PDB entry 8JUA | X-ray diffraction, 2.00 A resolution | chains A and B

Chain A (and B):
Molecule: Cytochrome P450
Organism: Streptomyces sp. ZJ306
Notes: chain B of this document is another copy of the same molecule, construct and numbering; everything in this record applies to it too
Reference sequence: A0A0B4ZV78 (A0A0B4ZV78_9ACTN); residues 1-408 here correspond to UniProt positions 59-466 (UniProt number = residue number + 58)
Amino-acid sequence (428 residues; numbered -19 to 408; the number before each row is that of its first residue; numbers below 1 keep their minus sign (Met-19 is residue -19)):
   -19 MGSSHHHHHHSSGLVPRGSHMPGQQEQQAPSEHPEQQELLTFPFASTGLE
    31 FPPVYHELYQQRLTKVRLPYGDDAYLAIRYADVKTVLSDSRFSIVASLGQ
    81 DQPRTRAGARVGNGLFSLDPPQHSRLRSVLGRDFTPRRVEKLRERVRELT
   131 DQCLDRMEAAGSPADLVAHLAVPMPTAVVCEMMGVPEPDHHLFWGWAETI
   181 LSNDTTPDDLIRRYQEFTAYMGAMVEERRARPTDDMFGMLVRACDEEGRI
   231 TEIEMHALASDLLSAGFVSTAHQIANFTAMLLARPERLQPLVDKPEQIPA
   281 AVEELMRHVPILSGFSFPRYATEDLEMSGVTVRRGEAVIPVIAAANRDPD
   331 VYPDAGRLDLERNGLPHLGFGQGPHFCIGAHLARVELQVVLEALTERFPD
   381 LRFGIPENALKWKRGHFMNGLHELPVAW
Disordered / not traced: -19 to 18
Sequence notes: initiating methionine (-19); expression tag (-18 to 0)
Metal / ion sites: heme Fe near Cys357 (its only coordinating residue here)
Ligand contacts:
  - epoxyikarugamycin (F7Z; (1Z,3E,5S,7R,8R,10R,11R,12S,13R,15S,16R,17S,19Z,26S)-11-ethyl-2-hydroxy-10-methyl-22,27-diaza-14 oxahexacyclo[24.2.1.05,17.07,16.013,15.08,12]nonacosa-1(2),3,19-triene-21,28,29-trione): Arg86, Ala89, Arg90, Val91, Gly92, Phe96, Ile180, Leu181, Leu190, Arg193, Ser240, Asp241, Ser244, Ala245, Ser249, Ile291, Leu292, Ser296, Phe297, Phe397, Met398
  - heme (HEM): Leu67, Leu95, Phe96, His103, Arg107, Phe114, Val159, Asp241, Leu242, Ala245, Gly246, Ser249, Thr250, Gln253, Met286, Ser296, Phe297, Arg299, Ile322, Gly349, Phe350, Gly351, Pro354, His355, Cys357, Ile358, Gly359, Leu362, Ala363, Glu366, Leu367

How chain A and chain B interact:
Residue-residue contacts (29; chain A residue first):
  Arg59(A) - Arg117(B)
  Ala61(A) - Arg117(B)
  Asp62(A) - Arg117(B)  salt bridge
  Asp69(A) - Ser104(B)
  Ser70(A) - Pro100(B)
  Arg71(A) - Ser104(B)
  Pro100(A) - Ser70(B)
  Ser104(A) - Arg71(B)
  Arg105(A) - Glu303(B)  salt bridge
  Pro116(A) - Val331(B)  hydrophobic
  Arg117(A) - Arg59(B)
  Arg117(A) - Ala61(B)
  Arg117(A) - Asp62(B)  salt bridge
  Arg117(A) - Ser308(B)  hydrogen bond
  Arg117(A) - Asp330(B)
  Glu120(A) - Asp330(B)
  Glu303(A) - Arg105(B)  salt bridge
  Ser308(A) - Arg117(B)  hydrogen bond
  Asp330(A) - Arg117(B)
  Asp330(A) - Glu120(B)
  Val331(A) - Pro116(B)  hydrophobic
  Asn343(A) - Asn343(B)
  Leu345(A) - Glu283(B)
  Leu345(A) - His361(B)
  Leu345(A) - Arg364(B)
  Pro346(A) - Pro346(B)  hydrophobic
  Gln352(A) - Gln352(B)
  His361(A) - Leu345(B)
  Arg364(A) - Leu345(B)
Other interface residues (no listed pair), chain A (30 interface residues in all): Lys64, Pro101, Thr115, Gln277, Ala280, Glu283, Glu341, Phe356
Other interface residues (no listed pair), chain B (30 interface residues in all): Lys64, Asp69, Pro101, Ser108, Gln277, Ala280, Glu341, Phe356

In short:
Chain A and chain B each contribute 30 residues to their interface; the contacts include 2 hydrogen bonds and
4 salt bridges. Among the polar pairs are Asp62(A)-Arg117(B), Arg105(A)-Glu303(B) and Arg117(A)-Ser308(B).
Bound to chain A: heme and epoxyikarugamycin.
Both chains are Cytochrome P450 (Streptomyces sp. ZJ306). Entry 8JUA (Multifunctional cytochrome P450 enzyme
IkaD from Streptomyces sp. ZJ306, in complex with epoxyikarugamycin) was determined by X-ray diffraction,
deposited together with 8JNC, 8JNP, 8JNQ and 8JOO.
